PDB entry 8VML | electron microscopy, 3.50 A resolution | chains A and P of the 7 polymer chains in the assembly

== Chain A ==
Protein: SUZ12
Source organism: Homo sapiens
Reference sequence: Q15022 (SUZ12_HUMAN); residues 1-739 here = UniProt positions 1-739
Sequence (739 residues; numbered 1 to 739; the number before each row is that of its first residue):
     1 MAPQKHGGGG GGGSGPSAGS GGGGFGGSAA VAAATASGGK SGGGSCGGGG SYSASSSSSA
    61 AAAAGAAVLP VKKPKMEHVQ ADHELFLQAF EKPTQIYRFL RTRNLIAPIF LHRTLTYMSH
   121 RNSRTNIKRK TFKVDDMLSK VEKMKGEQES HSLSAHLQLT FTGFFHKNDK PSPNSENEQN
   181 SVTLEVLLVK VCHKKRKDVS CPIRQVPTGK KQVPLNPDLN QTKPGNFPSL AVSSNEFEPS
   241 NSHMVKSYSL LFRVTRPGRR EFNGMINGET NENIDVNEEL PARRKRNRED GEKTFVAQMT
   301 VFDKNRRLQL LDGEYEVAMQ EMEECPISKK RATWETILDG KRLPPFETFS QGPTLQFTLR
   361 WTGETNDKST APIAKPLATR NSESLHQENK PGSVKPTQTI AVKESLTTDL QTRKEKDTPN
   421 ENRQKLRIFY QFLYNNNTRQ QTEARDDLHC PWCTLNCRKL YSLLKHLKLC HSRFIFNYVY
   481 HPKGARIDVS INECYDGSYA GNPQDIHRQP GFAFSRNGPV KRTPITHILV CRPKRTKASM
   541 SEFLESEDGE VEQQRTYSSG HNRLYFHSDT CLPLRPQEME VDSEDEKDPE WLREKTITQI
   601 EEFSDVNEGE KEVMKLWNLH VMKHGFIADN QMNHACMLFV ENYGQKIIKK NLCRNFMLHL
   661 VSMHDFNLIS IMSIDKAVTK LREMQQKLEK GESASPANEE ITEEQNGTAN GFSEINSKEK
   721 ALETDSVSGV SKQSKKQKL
Not modelled in the structure: 1-80, 153-155, 168-181, 224-227, 255-294, 323-350, 363-425, 545-555, 683-739

== Chain P ==
Protein: AEPB2
Source organism: Homo sapiens
Reference sequence: Q6ZN18 (AEBP2_HUMAN), isoform Q6ZN18-3; residues 9-309 here correspond to UniProt positions 1-301 (UniProt number = residue number - 8)
Sequence (301 residues; row label = number of the first residue in the row):
     9 MYTRRYSSIS STIMDVDSTI SSGRSTPAMM NGQGSTTSSS KNIAYNCCWD QCQACFNSSP
    69 DLADHIRSIH VDGQRGGVFV CLWKGCKVYN TPSTSQSWLQ RHMLTHSGDK PFKCVVGGCN
   129 ASFASQGGLA RHVPTHFSQQ NSSKVSSQPK AKEESPSKAG MNKRRKLKNK RRRSLPRPHD
   189 FFDAQTLDAI RHRAICFNLS AHIESLGKGH SVVFHSTVIA KRKEDSGKIK LLLHWMPEDI
   249 LPDVWVNESE RHQLKTKVVH LSKLPKDTAL LLDPNIYRTM PQKRLKRTLI RKVFNLYLSK
   309 Q
Not modelled in the structure: 9-169, 296-309
UniProt features mapped onto this chain:
  - zinc finger: Lys308 (C2H2-type 2)
  - modified residue (Phosphoserine): Ser26, Ser219

== How chain A and chain P interact ==
Pairs across the interface - 36 pairs, chain A then chain P:
  Lys92(A) - Asp188(P)  salt bridge
  Gln95(A) - Leu195(P)
  Gln95(A) - Arg199(P)
  Phe99(A) - Asp281(P)
  Phe99(A) - Asn283(P)
  Arg101(A) - Ile211(P)
  Arg101(A) - Gly217(P)  hydrogen bond (side chain-backbone)
  Arg103(A) - Asn283(P)  hydrogen bond (side chain-backbone)
  Arg103(A) - Ile284(P)  hydrogen bond (side chain-backbone)
  Leu105(A) - Leu269(P)  hydrophobic
  Ile106(A) - Leu269(P)
  Met299(A) - Leu240(P)  hydrophobic
  Met299(A) - Trp253(P)
  Gln309(A) - Arg230(P)  hydrogen bond (backbone-side chain)
  Gln309(A) - Trp253(P)  hydrogen bond (backbone-side chain)
  Leu310(A) - Arg230(P)
  Leu311(A) - Arg230(P)
  Leu311(A) - Glu232(P)
  Asp312(A) - Glu232(P)
  Asp312(A) - Asp233(P)  hydrogen bond (backbone-backbone)
  Gly313(A) - Lys231(P)
  Glu314(A) - Lys231(P)  hydrogen bond (backbone-backbone)
  Tyr315(A) - Lys229(P)
  Tyr315(A) - Arg230(P)
  Tyr315(A) - Lys231(P)
  Glu316(A) - Lys229(P)  hydrogen bond (backbone-backbone)
  Val317(A) - Ala228(P)  hydrophobic
  Arg473(A) - Asp188(P)  salt bridge
  Asp496(A) - Pro186(P)
  Gly497(A) - Asp188(P)
  Gly497(A) - Phe189(P)
  Ser498(A) - Pro186(P)
  Ser498(A) - His187(P)  hydrogen bond (side chain-backbone)
  Tyr499(A) - Phe189(P)  hydrophobic
  Ile506(A) - Phe189(P)  hydrophobic
  Arg516(A) - Met288(P)
Interface residues without a listed pair, chain A (30 interface residues in all): Ile96, Thr102, Ala318, Thr454, Cys494, Phe514
Interface residues without a listed pair, chain P (29 interface residues in all): Phe190, Ile198, Lys216, His218, Ile227, Ser270, Lys274, Tyr285

== Summary ==
The interface between chain A and chain P involves 30 residues on one side and 29 on the other; the contacts
include 9 hydrogen bonds and 2 salt bridges. Among the polar pairs are Lys92(A)-Asp188(P), Arg473(A)-Asp188(P)
and Arg101(A)-Gly217(P).
Chain A is SUZ12 and chain P is AEPB2, both from Homo sapiens; the structure, PRC2_AJ1-450 bound to H3K4me3,
was determined by electron microscopy, deposited together with 8VMI, 8VMJ, 8VMN, 8VNV, 8VNZ, 8VO0 and 8VOB.
